Entry 6Y2P (X-ray diffraction, 2.64 A resolution); this record covers chains A and D of the 4 polymer chains in the assembly.

Chain A:
Protein: mRNA endoribonuclease toxin LS
From: Escherichia coli (strain K12)
Notes: EC 3.1.-.-
UniProtKB: P52129 (RNLA_ECOLI); residue numbers follow UniProt; this construct covers 1-357
Sequence (357 residues; each row starts with the number of its first residue):
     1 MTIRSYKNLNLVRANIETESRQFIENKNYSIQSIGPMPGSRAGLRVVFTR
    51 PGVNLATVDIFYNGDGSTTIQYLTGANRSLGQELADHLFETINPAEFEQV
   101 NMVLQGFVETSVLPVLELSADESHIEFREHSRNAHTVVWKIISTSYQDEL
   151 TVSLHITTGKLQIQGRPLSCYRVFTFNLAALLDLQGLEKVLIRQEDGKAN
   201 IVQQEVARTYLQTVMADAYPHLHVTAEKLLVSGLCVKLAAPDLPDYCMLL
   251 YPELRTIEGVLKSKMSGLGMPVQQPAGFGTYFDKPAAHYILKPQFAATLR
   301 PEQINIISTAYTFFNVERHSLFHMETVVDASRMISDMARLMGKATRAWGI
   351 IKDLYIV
Disordered / not traced: 1-2
Reported in the primary citation:
  - catalytic residues: Arg318, His323 (by similarity / conservation)
  - catalytic residues: Glu258
  - self-association interface (contacts with another copy of this molecule): Asp245, Arg255
  - conformationally variable residues (order/disorder transition): Thr326 to Asp336
  - mutagenesis - D245R, R255A, E258A, R318A, H323A: abolished catalytic activity
  - mutagenesis - D245R, R255A, E258A, R318A, H323A: increased growth
  - mutagenesis - E258A, R318A, H323A: decreased growth
  - mutagenesis - H323A: decreased stability
  - mutagenesis - V206R: unchanged catalytic activity
  - mutagenesis - V206R: unchanged growth
  - mutagenesis - V206R: decreased stability (proposed by the authors, not directly observed)

Chain D:
Protein: Antitoxin RnlB
From: Escherichia coli (strain K12)
UniProtKB: P52130 (RNLB_ECOLI); numbering as in UniProt (aligned over 1-123)
Sequence (134 residues; row label = number of the first residue in the row):
     1 MFEITGINVSGALKAVVMATGFENPLSSVNEIETKLSALLGSETTGEILF
    51 DLLCANGPEWNRFVTLEMKYGRIMLDTAKIIDEQDVPTHILSKLTFTLRN
   101 HPEYLEASVLSPDDVRQVLSMDFAAALEHHHHHH
Disordered / not traced: 121-134
Sequence notes: expression tag (124-134)

How chain A and chain D interact:
Residue-residue contacts - 8 pairs, chain A then chain D:
  Arg78(A) - Asp85(D)  salt bridge
  Thr225(A) - Trp60(D)
  Lys228(A) - Trp60(D)
  Ser266(A) - Leu75(D)
  Gln273(A) - Ser27(D)  hydrogen bond (side chain-backbone)
  Gln273(A) - Ser28(D)
  Gln273(A) - Val29(D)
  Gln274(A) - Ser27(D)  hydrogen bond
Other interface residues (no listed pair), chain A (7 interface residues in all): Val224
Other interface residues (no listed pair), chain D (8 interface residues in all): Asn61, Ile80

Overview:
Chain A and chain D form an interface of 7 and 8 residues respectively, with 2 hydrogen bonds and 1 salt
bridge. Polar contacts include Arg78(A)-Asp85(D), Gln273(A)-Ser27(D) and Gln274(A)-Ser27(D). From the paper:
catalytic residues Arg318(A), His323(A) and Glu258(A); D245R, R255A and E258A of chain A, among others,
abolish catalytic activity; 6 substitutions were tested in all.
Here chain A is mRNA endoribonuclease toxin LS and chain D is Antitoxin RnlB, both from Escherichia coli
(strain K12). Entry 6Y2P (Escherichia coli RnlA-RnlB Toxin-Antitoxin System) was determined by X-ray
diffraction together with 6Y2Q and 6Y2R from the same study.
